PDB entry 3NN9 | X-ray diffraction, 2.30 A resolution | chain A

== Chain A ==
Protein: Neuraminidase N9
Source organism: unidentified influenza virus
Notes: EC 3.2.1.18
UniProtKB: P03472 (NRAM_IATRA); the construct lacks a stretch of the UniProt sequence and is renumbered around it, so the offset changes along the chain: 82-169 = UniProt 83-170; 170-333 = UniProt 172-335; 335-392 = UniProt 336-393; 394-412 = UniProt 394-412; 1 more segments
Chain sequence (388 residues; numbered 82 to 468 plus 3 insertion-coded residues; 2 numbers in that range are skipped by the numbering (no residue carries them; nothing is unmodelled there); the number before each row is that of its first residue; a row labelled like 412A-412B holds insertion residues (412A, then the next letters in order)):
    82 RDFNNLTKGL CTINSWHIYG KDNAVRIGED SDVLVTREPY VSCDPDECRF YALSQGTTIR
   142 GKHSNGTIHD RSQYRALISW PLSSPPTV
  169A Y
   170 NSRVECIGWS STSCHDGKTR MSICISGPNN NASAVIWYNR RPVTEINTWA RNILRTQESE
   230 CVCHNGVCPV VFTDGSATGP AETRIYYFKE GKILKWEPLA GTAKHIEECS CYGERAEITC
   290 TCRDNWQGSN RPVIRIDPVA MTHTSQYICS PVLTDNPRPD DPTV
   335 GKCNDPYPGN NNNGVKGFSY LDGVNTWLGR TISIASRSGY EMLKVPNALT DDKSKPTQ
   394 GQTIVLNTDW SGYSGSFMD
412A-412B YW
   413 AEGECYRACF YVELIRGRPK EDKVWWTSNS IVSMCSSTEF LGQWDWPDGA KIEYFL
Cystine bridges: Cys92-Cys417, Cys124-Cys129, Cys175-Cys193, Cys183-Cys230, Cys232-Cys237, Cys278-Cys291, Cys280-Cys289, Cys318-Cys337, Cys421-Cys447
Glycans and other covalent adducts: N-acetylglucosamine (NAG) linked to Asn86, Asn146; glycan linked to Asn200
Differences from the reference sequence: conflict Asp329 (Asn331 in P03472)
Bound ions: Ca2+: Asp293, Gly297, Asp324, Asn347
Curated features (UniProtKB/Swiss-Prot):
  - active site: Asp151 (Proton donor/acceptor), Tyr406 (Nucleophile)
  - binding site (substrate): Arg118, Arg152, Glu276, Glu277, Arg292, Arg371
  - binding site (Ca(2+)): Asp293, Gly297, Asp324, Asn347
  - glycosylation (N-linked (GlcNAc...) asparagine): Asn86, Asn146, Asn200

== In short ==
N-acetylglucosamine is covalently linked to Asn86, Asn146 and Asn200. Asp293, Gly297, Asp324 and Asn347 form
the Ca2+ site. UniProt lists active-site residues Asp151 and Tyr406, 6 substrate-binding residues and 4
Ca2+-binding residues.
Chain A is Neuraminidase N9 (unidentified influenza virus); the structure, Refined atomic structures of N9
subtype influenza virus neuraminidase and escape mutants, was determined by X-ray diffraction (same
publication as 4NN9, 5NN9 and 6NN9).
